3CCR - chains C and 0 of the 31 polymer chains in the assembly; structure by X-ray diffraction, 3.00 A resolution.

[Chain C]
Protein: 50S ribosomal protein L4P
Source organism: Haloarcula marismortui
Reference sequence: P12735 (RL4_HALMA); residues 1-246 here = UniProt positions 1-246
Amino-acid sequence (246 residues; each row starts with the number of its first residue):
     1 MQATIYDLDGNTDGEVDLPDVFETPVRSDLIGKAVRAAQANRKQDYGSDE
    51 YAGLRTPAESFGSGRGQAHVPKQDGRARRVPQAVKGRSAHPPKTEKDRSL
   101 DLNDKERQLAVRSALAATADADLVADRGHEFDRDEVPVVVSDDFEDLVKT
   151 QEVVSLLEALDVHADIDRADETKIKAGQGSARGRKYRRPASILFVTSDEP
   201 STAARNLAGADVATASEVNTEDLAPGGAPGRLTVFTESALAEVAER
Ion coordination: Na+ site 1: Asp45, Thr94, Lys96; Na+ site 2: Arg55 (shared with G464(0), G475(0) of chain 0)

[Chain 0]
Molecule: 23S ribosomal RNA
Source organism: Haloarcula marismortui
Notes: engineered mutation(s): G2099A, A2488C
Sequence (2923 nucleotides; each row starts with the number of its first residue):
     1 GUUGGCUACUAUGCCAGCUGGUGGAUUGCUCGGCUCAGGCGCUGAUGAAG
    51 GACGUGCCAAGCUGCGAUAAGCUGUGGGGAGCCGCACGGAGGCGAAGAAC
   101 CACAGAUUUCCGAAUGAGAAUCUCUCUAACAAUUGCUUCGCGCAAUGAGG
   151 AACCCCGAGAACUGAAACAUCUCAGUAUCGGGAGGAACAGAAAACGCAAC
   201 GUGAUGUCGUUAGUAACCGCGAGUGAACGCGAUACAGCCCAAACCGAAGC
   251 CCUCACGGGCAAUGUGGUGUCAGGGCUACCUCUCAUCAGCCGACCGUCUU
   301 CACGAAGUCUCUUGGAAUAGAGCGUGAUACAGGGUGACAACCCCGUACUG
   351 AAGACCAGUACGCUGUGCGGUAGUGCCAGAGUAGCGGGGGUUGGAUAUCC
   401 CUCGCGAAUAACGCAGGCAUCGACUGCGAAGGCUAAACACAACCUGAGAC
   451 CGAUAGUGAACAAGUAGUGUGAACGAACGCUGCAAAGUACCCUCAGAAGG
   501 GAGGCGAAAUAGAGCAUGAAAUCAGUUGGCGAUCGAGCGACAGGGCAUAC
   551 AAGGUCCCUUGACGAAUGACCGAGACGCGAGUCUCCAGUAAGACUCACGG
   601 GAAGCCGAUGUUCUGUCGUACGUUUUGAAAAACGAGCCAGGGAGUGUGUC
   651 UGUAUGGCAAGUCUAACCGGAGUAUCCGGGGAGGCACAGGGAAACCGACA
   701 UGGCCGCAGGGCUUUGCCCGAGGGCCGCCGUCUUCAAGGGCGGGGAGCCA
   751 UGUGGACACGACCCGAAUCCGGACGAUCUACGCAUGGACAAGAUGAAGCG
   801 UGCCGAAAGGCACGUGGAAGUCUGUUAGAGUUGGUGUCCUACAAUACCCU
   851 CUCGUGAUCUAUGUGUAGGGGUGAAAGGCCCAUCGAGUCCGGCAACAGCU
   901 GGUUCCAAUCGAAACAUGUCGAAGCAUGACCUCCGCCGAGGUAGUCUGUG
   951 AGGUAGAGCGACCGAUUGGUGUGUCCGCCUCCGAGAGGAGUCGGCACACC
  1001 UGUCAAACUCCAAACUUACAGACGCUGUUUGACGCGGGGAUUCCGGUGCG
  1051 CGGGGUAAGCCUGUGUACCAGGAGGGGAACAACCCAGAGAUAGGUUAAGG
  1101 UCCCCAAGUGUGGAUUAAGUGUAAUCCUCUGAAGGUGGUCUCGAGCCCUA
  1151 GACAGCCGGGAGGUGAGCUUAGAAGCAGCUACCCUCUAAGAAAAGCGUAA
  1201 CAGCUUACCGGCCGAGGUUUGAGGCGCCCAAAAUGAUCGGGACUCAAAUC
  1251 CACCACCGAGACCUGUCCGUACCACUCAUACUGGUAAUCGAGUAGAUUGG
  1301 CGCUCUAAUUGGAUGGAAGCAGGGGCGAGAGCUCCUGUGGACCGAUUAGU
  1351 GACGAAAAUCCUGGCCAUAGUAGCAGCGAUAGUCGGGUGAGAACCCCGAC
  1401 GGCCUAAUGGAUAAGGGUUCCUCAGCACUGCUGAUCAGCUGAGGGUUAGC
  1451 CGGUCCUAAGUCUCACCGCAACUCGACUGAGACGAAAUGGGAAACAGGUU
  1501 AAUAUUCCUGUGCCAUCAUGCAGUGAAAGUUGACGCCCUGGGGUCGAUCA
  1551 CGCCGGGCAUUCGCCCGGUCGAACCGUCCAACUCCGUGGAAGCCGUAAUG
  1601 GCAGGAAGCGGACGAACGGCGGCAUAGGGAAACGUGAUUCAACCUGGGGC
  1651 CCAUGAAAAGACGAGCAUGAUGUCCGUACCGAGAACCGACACAGGUGUCC
  1701 AUGGCGGCGAAAGCCAAGGCCUGUCGGGAGCAACCAACGUUAGGGAAUUC
  1751 GGCAAGUUAGUCCCGUACCUUCGGAAGAAGGGAUGCCUGCUCCGGAACGG
  1801 AGCAGGUCGCAGUGACUCGGAAGCUCGGACUGUCUAGUAACAACAUAGGU
  1851 GACCGCAAAUCCGCAAGGACUCGUACGGUCACUGAAUCCUGCCCAGUGCA
  1901 GGUAUCUGAACACCUCGUACAAGAGGACGAAGGACCUGUCAACGGCGGGG
  1951 GUAACUAUGACCCUCUUAAGGUAGCGUAGUACCUUGCCGCAUCAGUAGCG
  2001 GCUUGCAUGAAUGGAUUAACCAGAGCUUCACUGUCCCAACGUUGGGCCCG
  2051 GUGAACUGUACAUUCCAGUGCGGAGUCUGGAGACACCCAGGGGGAAGCAA
  2101 AGACCCUAUGGAGCUUUACUGCAGGCUGUCGCUGAGACGUGGUCGCCGAU
  2151 GUGCAGCAUAGGUAGGAGUCGUUACAGAGGUACCCGCGCUAGCGGGCCAC
  2201 CCAGACAACAGUGAAAUACUACCCGUCGGUGACUGCGACUCUCACUCCGG
  2251 GAGGAGGACACCGAUAGCCGGGCAGUUUGACUGGGGCGGUACGCGCUCGA
  2301 AAAGAUAUCGAGCGCGCCCUAUGGUCAUCUCAGCCGGGACAGAGACCCGG
  2351 CGAAGAGUGCAAGAGCAAAAGAUGACUUGACAGUGUUCUUCCCAACGAGG
  2401 AACGCUGACGCGAAAGCGUGGUCUAGCGAACCAAUUAGCCUGCUUGAUGC
  2451 GGGCAAUUGAUGACAGAAAAGCUACCCUAGGGAUAACCGAGUCGUCACUC
  2501 GCAAGAGCACAUAUCGACCGAGUGGCUUGCUACCUCGAUGUCGGUUCCCU
  2551 CCAUCCUGCCCGUGCAGAAGCGGGCAAGGGUGAGGUUGUUCGCCUAUUAA
  2601 AGGAGGUCGUGAGCUGGGUUUAGACCGUCGUGAGACAGGUCGGCUGCUAU
  2651 CUACUGGGUGUGUAAUGGUGUCUGACAAGAACGACCGUAUAGUACGAGAG
  2701 GAACUACGGUUGGUGGCCACUGGUGUACCGGUUGUUCGAGAGAGCACGUG
  2751 CCGGGUAGCCACGCCACACGGGGUAAGAGCUGAACGCAUCUAAGCUCGAA
  2801 ACCCACUUGGAAAAGAGACACCGCCGAGGUCCCGCGUACAAGACGCGGUC
  2851 GAUAGACUCGGGGUGUGCGCGUCGAGGUAACGAGACGUUAAGCCCACGAG
  2901 CACUAACAGACCAAAGCCAUCAU
Disordered / not traced: 1-9, 126-127, 715, 971-998, 1560, 1952-1963, 2137-2236, 2339-2343, 2665-2666, 2915-2923
Modified positions: 1MA (6-hydro-1-methyladenosine-5'-monophosphate) at position 628, OMU (o2'-methyluridine 5'-monophosphate) at position 2587, OMG (o2'-methylguanosine-5'-monophosphate) at position 2588, UR3 (3-methyluridine-5'-monophoshate) at position 2619, PSU (pseudouridine-5'-monophosphate) at position 2621
Ion coordination: Na+ site 1: U12 (shared with 2 residues of chain R); Mg2+ site 1 near G28 (its only coordinating residue here); Na+ site 2: C40, G41, C443; Na+ site 3: A45, U146; Na+ site 4: G56, A59, G61; Sr2+ site 1: A86, C87 (shared with 1 residue of chain T); Na+ site 5 near U108 (its only coordinating residue here); Mg2+ site 2 near U115 (its only coordinating residue here); Na+ site 6 near C141 (its only coordinating residue here); Mg2+ site 3: C162, U163, U2276; Na+ site 7: A165, A166, A167; Mg2+ site 4: A166, G219; 68 more Mg2+ sites not listed; 54 more Na+ sites not listed; 2 more K+ sites not listed; 51 more Sr2+ sites not listed

[Interface between chain C and chain 0]
Pairs across the interface (223; chain C residue first):
  Arg27(C) - G656(0)  hydrogen bond to the phosphate
  Arg27(C) - G657(0)  salt bridge to the phosphate
  Leu30(C) - G656(0)  sugar contact
  Leu30(C) - G657(0)  sugar contact
  Lys33(C) - A750(0)  base contact
  Lys33(C) - U751(0)  sugar contact
  Arg36(C) - A1348(0)  hydrogen bond to the sugar
  Arg36(C) - G1349(0)  salt bridge to the phosphate
  Ala38(C) - U675(0)  hydrogen bond to the sugar
  Ala38(C) - C676(0)  phosphate contact
  Gln39(C) - A1307(0)  hydrogen bond to the sugar
  Asn41(C) - U675(0)  phosphate contact
  Asn41(C) - C676(0)  hydrogen bond to the phosphate
  Arg42(C) - U675(0)  hydrogen bond to the sugar
  Lys43(C) - A449(0)  phosphate contact
  Lys43(C) - U1306(0)  sugar contact
  Gln44(C) - C36(0)  hydrogen bond to the base
  Gln44(C) - A447(0)  hydrogen bond to the sugar
  Gln44(C) - G448(0)  sugar contact
  Gln44(C) - A449(0)  hydrogen bond to the phosphate
  Gln44(C) - A674(0)  base contact
  Asp45(C) - U35(0)  hydrogen bond to the sugar
  Asp45(C) - C36(0)  sugar contact
  Tyr46(C) - U35(0)  sugar contact
  Tyr46(C) - C450(0)  sugar contact
  Tyr46(C) - A1352(0)  hydrogen bond to the phosphate
  Gly47(C) - C34(0)  hydrogen bond to the sugar
  Gly47(C) - U35(0)  sugar contact
  Ser48(C) - C34(0)  sugar contact
  Ser48(C) - U457(0)  phosphate contact
  Ser48(C) - A1352(0)  base contact
  Asp49(C) - C34(0)  phosphate contact
  Asp49(C) - U35(0)  phosphate contact
  Asp49(C) - U457(0)  hydrogen bond to the phosphate
  Ala52(C) - U457(0)  phosphate contact
  Ala52(C) - G458(0)  phosphate contact
  Gly53(C) - G458(0)  hydrogen bond to the phosphate
  Leu54(C) - A894(0)  phosphate contact
  Arg55(C) - U457(0)  hydrogen bond to the phosphate
  Arg55(C) - G458(0)  salt bridge to the phosphate
  Thr56(C) - G475(0)  hydrogen bond to the phosphate
  Pro57(C) - C474(0)  phosphate contact
  Pro57(C) - G475(0)  phosphate contact
  Pro57(C) - C890(0)  phosphate contact
  Pro57(C) - G891(0)  phosphate contact
  Ser60(C) - G765(0)  phosphate contact
  Ser60(C) - A766(0)  hydrogen bond to the phosphate
  Gly62(C) - A766(0)  phosphate contact
  Gly62(C) - A767(0)  phosphate contact
  Ser63(C) - U1359(0)  hydrogen bond to the base
  Ser63(C) - A2101(0)  sugar contact
  Gly64(C) - A2100(0)  hydrogen bond to the phosphate
  Gly64(C) - A2101(0)  hydrogen bond to the phosphate
  Arg65(C) - A2100(0)  phosphate contact
  Arg65(C) - A2101(0)  phosphate contact
  Gly66(C) - U1359(0)  base contact
  Gly66(C) - A2100(0)  phosphate contact
  Gly66(C) - A2101(0)  hydrogen bond to the phosphate
  Gln67(C) - U1359(0)  hydrogen bond to the base
  Gln67(C) - A2101(0)  phosphate contact
  Ala68(C) - U1359(0)  phosphate contact
  Ala68(C) - C1360(0)  phosphate contact
  Ala68(C) - C1361(0)  phosphate contact
  His69(C) - C764(0)  sugar contact
  His69(C) - G765(0)  hydrogen bond to the sugar
  His69(C) - A766(0)  sugar contact
  His69(C) - U1359(0)  hydrogen bond to the base
  Val70(C) - C1360(0)  sugar contact
  Val70(C) - C1361(0)  sugar contact
  Pro71(C) - G765(0)  phosphate contact
  Gln73(C) - C474(0)  hydrogen bond to the sugar
  Gln73(C) - G475(0)  phosphate contact
  Asp74(C) - G467(0)  base contact
  Asp74(C) - C474(0)  hydrogen bond to the sugar
  Asp74(C) - G475(0)  sugar contact
  Arg76(C) - A476(0)  hydrogen bond to the sugar
  Arg76(C) - U1362(0)  phosphate contact
  Ala77(C) - C1361(0)  phosphate contact
  Ala77(C) - U1362(0)  hydrogen bond to the phosphate
  Arg78(C) - A476(0)  salt bridge to the phosphate
  Val80(C) - C764(0)  phosphate contact
  Val80(C) - G765(0)  phosphate contact
  Pro81(C) - G642(0)  sugar contact
  Pro81(C) - C764(0)  sugar contact
  Gln82(C) - G641(0)  hydrogen bond to the base
  Gln82(C) - G642(0)  sugar contact
  Gln82(C) - C764(0)  hydrogen bond to the sugar
  Gln82(C) - A1358(0)  base contact
  Gln82(C) - C1360(0)  base contact
  Gln82(C) - C1361(0)  sugar contact
  Ala83(C) - C1361(0)  sugar contact
  Val84(C) - U454(0)  phosphate contact
  Val84(C) - A455(0)  phosphate contact
  Val84(C) - G640(0)  base contact
  Val84(C) - C1361(0)  hydrogen bond to the sugar
  Val84(C) - U1362(0)  sugar contact
  Lys85(C) - A455(0)  hydrogen bond to the phosphate
  Lys85(C) - G458(0)  hydrogen bond to the phosphate
  Lys85(C) - A459(0)  phosphate contact
  Lys85(C) - A476(0)  salt bridge to the phosphate
  Lys85(C) - A477(0)  salt bridge to the phosphate
  Arg87(C) - C763(0)  phosphate contact
  Arg87(C) - C764(0)  salt bridge to the phosphate
  Arg87(C) - A894(0)  hydrogen bond to the base
  Ser88(C) - G456(0)  hydrogen bond to the phosphate
  Ser88(C) - A1352(0)  hydrogen bond to the base
  Ala89(C) - A643(0)  sugar contact
  His90(C) - A643(0)  phosphate contact
  His90(C) - G644(0)  sugar contact
  His90(C) - U645(0)  stacking on the base
  His90(C) - C762(0)  hydrogen bond to the sugar
  His90(C) - C763(0)  salt bridge to the phosphate
  His90(C) - A1352(0)  sugar contact
  Pro91(C) - A1352(0)  sugar contact
  Pro92(C) - A1352(0)  base contact
  Lys93(C) - U645(0)  hydrogen bond to the base
  Lys93(C) - G646(0)  sugar contact
  Lys93(C) - G760(0)  base contact
  Thr94(C) - U35(0)  phosphate contact
  Glu95(C) - G646(0)  sugar contact
  Glu95(C) - U647(0)  sugar contact
  Lys96(C) - G646(0)  phosphate contact
  Lys96(C) - U647(0)  phosphate contact
  Lys96(C) - G1351(0)  salt bridge to the phosphate
  Asp97(C) - U647(0)  hydrogen bond to the phosphate
  Leu100(C) - U751(0)  sugar contact
  Asp101(C) - A750(0)  hydrogen bond to the sugar
  Asp101(C) - U751(0)  hydrogen bond to the phosphate
  Leu102(C) - U664(0)  phosphate contact
  Asn103(C) - G657(0)  base contact
  Asn103(C) - C663(0)  hydrogen bond to the phosphate
  Asn103(C) - U664(0)  phosphate contact
  Asn103(C) - C749(0)  hydrogen bond to the sugar
  Asn103(C) - A750(0)  sugar contact
  Asp104(C) - U664(0)  hydrogen bond to the phosphate
  Lys105(C) - G657(0)  sugar contact
  Lys105(C) - C658(0)  hydrogen bond to the sugar
  Lys105(C) - U662(0)  salt bridge to the phosphate
  Lys105(C) - C663(0)  salt bridge to the phosphate
  Glu106(C) - G656(0)  hydrogen bond to the sugar
  Glu106(C) - G657(0)  sugar contact
  Arg107(C) - C677(0)  salt bridge to the phosphate
  Arg107(C) - G678(0)  salt bridge to the phosphate
  Gln108(C) - G678(0)  hydrogen bond to the phosphate
  Leu109(C) - G657(0)  phosphate contact
  Arg127(C) - A1308(0)  hydrogen bond to the phosphate
  Arg127(C) - U1309(0)  salt bridge to the phosphate
  Gly128(C) - U1310(0)  phosphate contact
  Val148(C) - U328(0)  sugar contact
  Lys149(C) - A327(0)  salt bridge to the phosphate
  Lys149(C) - U328(0)  salt bridge to the phosphate
  Thr150(C) - A327(0)  sugar contact
  Thr150(C) - U328(0)  hydrogen bond to the phosphate
  Thr150(C) - A329(0)  phosphate contact
  Gln151(C) - G326(0)  phosphate contact
  Gln151(C) - A327(0)  phosphate contact
  Arg168(C) - U1309(0)  salt bridge to the phosphate
  Arg168(C) - U1310(0)  salt bridge to the phosphate
  Asp170(C) - C330(0)  hydrogen bond to the base
  Thr172(C) - A339(0)  phosphate contact
  Lys173(C) - U1310(0)  hydrogen bond to the base
  Lys173(C) - G1311(0)  base contact
  Lys173(C) - G1344(0)  hydrogen bond to the base
  Ile174(C) - C338(0)  sugar contact
  Ile174(C) - C1342(0)  base contact
  Ile174(C) - C1343(0)  hydrogen bond to the base
  Lys175(C) - U1306(0)  salt bridge to the phosphate
  Lys175(C) - A1307(0)  salt bridge to the phosphate
  Ala176(C) - C1343(0)  phosphate contact
  Ala176(C) - G1344(0)  phosphate contact
  Gly177(C) - C1305(0)  phosphate contact
  Gly177(C) - C1343(0)  hydrogen bond to the phosphate
  Gln178(C) - C29(0)  phosphate contact
  Gln178(C) - G452(0)  hydrogen bond to the sugar
  Gln178(C) - C1305(0)  hydrogen bond to the phosphate
  Gly179(C) - C1305(0)  phosphate contact
  Gly179(C) - U1306(0)  phosphate contact
  Ala181(C) - U30(0)  phosphate contact
  Arg182(C) - C450(0)  salt bridge to the phosphate
  Arg182(C) - C451(0)  salt bridge to the phosphate
  Arg182(C) - G452(0)  hydrogen bond to the base
  Arg184(C) - G448(0)  sugar contact
  Arg184(C) - A449(0)  hydrogen bond to the phosphate
  Arg184(C) - C450(0)  salt bridge to the phosphate
  Arg184(C) - C1305(0)  hydrogen bond to the phosphate
  Arg184(C) - U1306(0)  salt bridge to the phosphate
  Lys185(C) - G333(0)  phosphate contact
  Tyr186(C) - G332(0)  phosphate contact
  Tyr186(C) - G333(0)  phosphate contact
  Tyr186(C) - A339(0)  hydrogen bond to the phosphate
  Arg187(C) - A1308(0)  salt bridge to the phosphate
  Arg187(C) - U1309(0)  salt bridge to the phosphate
  Arg188(C) - C330(0)  base contact
  Pro189(C) - U1309(0)  phosphate contact
  Ala190(C) - U1309(0)  hydrogen bond to the phosphate
  Pro200(C) - G672(0)  base contact
  Thr202(C) - U328(0)  sugar contact
  Arg205(C) - U328(0)  phosphate contact
  Arg205(C) - A329(0)  salt bridge to the phosphate
  Arg205(C) - A347(0)  hydrogen bond to the sugar
  Asn206(C) - G326(0)  base contact
  Asn206(C) - A327(0)  hydrogen bond to the base
  Asn206(C) - A329(0)  phosphate contact
  Asn206(C) - C330(0)  hydrogen bond to the base
  Ala208(C) - C330(0)  base contact
  Ala213(C) - G672(0)  base contact
  Thr214(C) - G672(0)  hydrogen bond to the base
  Ser216(C) - C677(0)  hydrogen bond to the sugar
  Glu217(C) - G670(0)  hydrogen bond to the base
  Glu217(C) - A671(0)  hydrogen bond to the sugar
  Glu217(C) - G672(0)  base contact
  Glu217(C) - C676(0)  base contact
  Glu217(C) - C677(0)  sugar contact
  Val218(C) - G672(0)  hydrogen bond to the base
  Asn219(C) - G672(0)  base contact
  Asn219(C) - C676(0)  hydrogen bond to the sugar
  Asp222(C) - G672(0)  hydrogen bond to the base
  Pro225(C) - A1308(0)  sugar contact
  Gly226(C) - A1307(0)  sugar contact
  Gly226(C) - A1308(0)  sugar contact
  Ala228(C) - A1308(0)  sugar contact
  Arg246(C) - C677(0)  hydrogen bond to the phosphate
  Arg246(C) - G678(0)  salt bridge to the phosphate
Also at the interface, not in a pair above, chain C (119 interface residues in all): Asp29, Ala37, Ala40, Glu50, Tyr51, Phe61, Gly75, Val154, Ser180, Ala203, Leu207, Gly209, Val212, Glu221
Also at the interface, not in a pair above, chain 0 (95 interface residues in all): A331, C348, G752, A761, A1345, U1350, A2479

[Overview]
Chain C and chain 0 form an interface of 119 and 95 residues respectively; the contacts include 72 hydrogen
bonds, 28 salt bridges and 1 aromatic stacking contact. Polar contacts include Gln44(C)-C36(0),
Ser63(C)-U1359(0) and Gln67(C)-U1359(0). Asp45(C), Thr94(C) and Lys96(C) form the Na+ site 1.
Chain C is 50S ribosomal protein L4P and chain 0 is 23S ribosomal RNA, both from Haloarcula marismortui; the
structure, Structure of Anisomycin resistant 50S Ribosomal Subunit: 23S rRNA mutation A2488C. Density for
anisomycin is visible ..., was determined by X-ray diffraction together with 3CC2, 3CC4, 3CC7, 3CCE, 3CCJ,
3CCL and 6 further entries from the same study.
